PDB entry 5YFP | electron microscopy, 4.40 A resolution (low resolution: residue-level contacts below are approximate; hydrogen-bond / salt-bridge calls are withheld) | chains E and F of the 8 polymer chains in the assembly

== Chain E ==
Protein: Exocyst complex component SEC10
From: Saccharomyces cerevisia S288c
UniProtKB: Q06245 (SEC10_YEAST); numbering as in UniProt (aligned over 1-871)
Chain sequence (871 residues; row label = number of the first residue in the row):
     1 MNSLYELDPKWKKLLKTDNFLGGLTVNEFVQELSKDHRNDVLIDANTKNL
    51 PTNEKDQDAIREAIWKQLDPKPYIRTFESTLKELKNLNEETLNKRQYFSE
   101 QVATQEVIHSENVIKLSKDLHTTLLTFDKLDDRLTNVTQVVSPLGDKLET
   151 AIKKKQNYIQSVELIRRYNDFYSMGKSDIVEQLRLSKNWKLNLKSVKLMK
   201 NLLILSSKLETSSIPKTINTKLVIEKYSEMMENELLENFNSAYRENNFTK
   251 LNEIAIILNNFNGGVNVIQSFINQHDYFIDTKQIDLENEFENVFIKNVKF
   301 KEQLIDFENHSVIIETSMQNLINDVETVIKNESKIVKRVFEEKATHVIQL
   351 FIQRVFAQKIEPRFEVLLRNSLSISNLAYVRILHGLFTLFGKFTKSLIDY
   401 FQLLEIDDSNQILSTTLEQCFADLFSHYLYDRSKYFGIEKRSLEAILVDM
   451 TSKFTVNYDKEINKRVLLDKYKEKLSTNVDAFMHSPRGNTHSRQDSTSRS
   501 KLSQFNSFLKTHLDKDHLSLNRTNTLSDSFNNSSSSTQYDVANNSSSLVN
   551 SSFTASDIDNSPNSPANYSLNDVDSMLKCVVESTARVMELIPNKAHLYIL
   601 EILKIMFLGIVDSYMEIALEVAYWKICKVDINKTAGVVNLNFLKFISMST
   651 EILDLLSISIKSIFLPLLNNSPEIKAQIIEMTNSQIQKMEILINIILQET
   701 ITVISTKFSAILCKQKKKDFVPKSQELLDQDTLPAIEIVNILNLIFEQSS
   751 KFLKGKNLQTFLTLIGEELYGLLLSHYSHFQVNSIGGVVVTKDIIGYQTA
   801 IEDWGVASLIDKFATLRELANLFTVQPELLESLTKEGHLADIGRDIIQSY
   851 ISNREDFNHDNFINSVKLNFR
Not modelled in the structure: 1-2, 280-293, 479-553, 868-871
UniProt features mapped onto this chain:
  - modified residue (Phosphoserine): Ser142, Ser485, Ser507

== Chain F ==
Protein: Exocyst complex component SEC15
From: Saccharomyces cerevisia S288c
UniProtKB: P22224 (SEC15_YEAST); residues 1-910 here = UniProt positions 1-910
Chain sequence (910 residues; each row starts with the number of its first residue):
     1 MDQEGQPLLSKDFQQVLLATASGNNSSWTERAVLNNESTDAVKHEPALGQ
    51 NDVFDLDPLSFDKWVPFLRRALDKNQLDPVIDELENSIEDNFQGLELQLL
   101 QDSQMNDKLETSIDEIANIQGMVQDTLSSEISKFQIRLSESANELIVKKQ
   151 MYVNNKKISLKISEATILITKVVRILELSSKCQELITERKFFKVLQNLDS
   201 LEKLYLQEFKNYNFQFLIEIYNSIPFLQKVTKDECINLIRNSLNLNLGKN
   251 LIKVGQEFVAIYENELLPQWLETRSKMKLTNFKFNSPIEISMRDESFLAK
   301 LNLGEFFQLDDFHDSIMIFQNLNELSVLSGEFNKEYELRKTKLMYPLIWK
   351 KNKTAAYQMDSLLRGTGTTPGSTAHDVSTDDPFTQSLSLHFLQDYFLKIL
   401 GFLLYDINLNKATEFILVDNNYNSTNEFWDGLMDRLSPYLSYFIDEKLKT
   451 EEDMIKLKDFLCIYVAILENFKLNIEPLYKILVSIFEKFCSVSLRAFDDE
   501 FQILLNDDDFMPLSINDKTLYEKVLKICWMKEGEHLSLPDPTNGEPFAVT
   551 LPFSPLYPMTCTLAKKTYSKITAFLSIFYRHELHTLNNILVKTMDDIFND
   601 IVNKKIRSKLESTSREEIAQILVNLDYFIIAAKEFSNFMTRENILQNPDM
   651 EIRLSSIKYLAESRKLAETKLIELIDSKISDILETIEIDWQITEVRQDPD
   701 ISIIDLAQFLEMMFASTLQNLPYSVQTLLIFREFDSLTRQFMGLLLHDTP
   751 STITHESIMNFEVDVNYLESIIPRIFPSTPGTIDSNGYQSPMTPSTPTFP
   801 NANGVDAPTLFENNIKSLEATFMELKQCIELLKTQGKDYNEPEIRLRKYS
   851 RIRQEDAALLLSKIQHFVSSVEGANGDDTSVMDSSSIFNSESASVIDSNT
   901 SRIAKFFNRR
Not modelled in the structure: 1-41, 354-382, 530-555, 682-699, 772-822, 891-910
UniProt features mapped onto this chain:
  - modified residue: Ser286 (Phosphoserine)

== Interface between chain E and chain F ==
Contacting residue pairs (36; chain E residue first):
  Glu32(E) with Phe214(F)
  Lys35(E) with Gln215(F)
  Asp69(E) with Leu178(F); Cys182(F)
  Asn93(E) with Lys161(F)
  Gln101(E) with Asn154(F)
  Ile108(E) with Val147(F)
  Asn112(E) with Glu144(F)
  Val140(E) with Glu115(F)
  Pro143(E) with Ser112(F)
  Ser195(E) with Gly49(F)
  Val196(E) with Ala47(F); Gly49(F)
  Met199(E) with Gly49(F); Gln50(F)
  Lys200(E) with Gly49(F); Gln50(F)
  Leu203(E) with Gln50(F); Val53(F)
  Ile204(E) with Gln50(F)
  Ser206(E) with Val53(F)
  Ser207(E) with Val53(F)
  Leu209(E) with Asp55(F); Asp62(F); Phe67(F)
  Glu210(E) with Phe67(F)
  Thr211(E) with Phe67(F); Ala71(F)
  Ser212(E) with Pro66(F); Phe67(F)
  Ser213(E) with Pro66(F); Arg70(F); Ala71(F); Asp73(F)
  Ile214(E) with Ala71(F)
  Thr217(E) with Asp73(F)
Interface residues without a listed pair, chain E (30 interface residues in all): Leu68, Tyr73, Glu83, Thr104, Lys154, Tyr172
Interface residues without a listed pair, chain F (34 interface residues in all): Phe54, Lys63, Leu72, Gln76, Leu97, Leu109, Thr111, Lys148, Gln150, Met151, Lys157, Leu168, Leu217

== Summary ==
The interface between chain E and chain F involves 30 residues on one side and 34 on the other.
Chain E is Exocyst complex component SEC10 and chain F is Exocyst complex component SEC15, both from
Saccharomyces cerevisia S288c; the structure, Cryo-EM Structure of the Exocyst Complex, was determined by
electron microscopy.
